Entry 7U8E (X-ray diffraction, 2.29 A resolution); this record covers chains H and L.

Chain H:
Name: Antibody Ab246 Fab heavy chain
From: Homo sapiens
Notes: antibody fragment or engineered binder
Amino-acid sequence (227 residues; row label = number of the first residue in the row; a row labelled like 82A-82C holds insertion residues (82A, then the next letters in order)):
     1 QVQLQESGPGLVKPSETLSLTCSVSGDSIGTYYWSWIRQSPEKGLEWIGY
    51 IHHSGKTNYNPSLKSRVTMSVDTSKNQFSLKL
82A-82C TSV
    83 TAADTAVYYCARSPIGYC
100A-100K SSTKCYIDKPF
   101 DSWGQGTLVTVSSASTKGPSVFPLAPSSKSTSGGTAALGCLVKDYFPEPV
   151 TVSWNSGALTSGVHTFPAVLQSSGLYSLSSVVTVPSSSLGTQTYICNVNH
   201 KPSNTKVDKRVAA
Unresolved in the structure: 128-132
Disulfides: Cys-22/Cys-92, Cys-100/Cys-100E, Cys-140/Cys-196

Chain L:
Name: Antibody Ab246 Fab light chain
From: Homo sapiens
Notes: antibody fragment or engineered binder
Amino-acid sequence (221 residues; each row starts with the number of its first residue; note: 1 number in that range is skipped by the numbering (no residue carries it; nothing is unmodelled there); a row labelled like 27A-27C holds insertion residues (27A, then the next letters in order)):
     1 QAVLTQPSS
    11 LSASPGASASLTCTLRG
27A-27C GIN
    28 VVNQRLYWYQQKPGSPPRFLLKYKSDS
54A-54D DNFL
    55 GSGVPSRFSGSKDASANAGILLISEVQSEDEADYYCMMWHSSAYVFGGGT
   105 KLTVLGQPKAAPSVTLFPPSSEELQANKATLVCLISDFYPGAVTVAWKAD
   155 SSPVKAGVETTTPSKQSNNKYAASSYLSLTPEQWKSHRSYSCQVTHEGST
   205 VEKTVAPTECS
Unresolved in the structure: 1, 212-215
Disulfides: Cys-23/Cys-90, Cys-137/Cys-196

Chain H / chain L interface:
Contacting residue pairs - 66 pairs, chain H then chain L:
  Gln-39(H) with Gln-38(L), hydrogen bond; Tyr-89(L), hydrogen bond
  Lys-43(H) with Tyr-89(L), hydrogen bond (backbone-side chain)
  Leu-45(H) with Tyr-89(L), hydrophobic; Phe-100(L)
  Trp-47(H) with Trp-93(L), hydrophobic; Ser-96(L); Ala-97(L), hydrophobic; Tyr-98(L); Phe-100(L)
  Tyr-59(H) with Ser-96(L)
  Asn-60(H) with Ala-97(L)
  Pro-61(H) with Ser-95(L); Ser-96(L); Ala-97(L)
  Tyr-91(H) with Gln-38(L), hydrogen bond; Ser-42(L); Pro-43(L), hydrophobic
  Ile-100G(H) with Tyr-34(L), hydrogen bond (backbone-side chain); Tyr-98(L)
  Asp-100H(H) with Tyr-34(L); Lys-49(L), salt bridge; Phe-54C(L)
  Lys-100I(H) with Phe-46(L); Phe-54C(L)
  Pro-100J(H) with Tyr-34(L); Tyr-36(L), hydrogen bond (backbone-side chain); Phe-46(L); Met-91(L), hydrophobic
  Phe-100K(H) with Tyr-36(L); Met-91(L), hydrophobic; Tyr-98(L), hydrophobic
  Trp-103(H) with Pro-43(L), hydrophobic; Pro-44(L), hydrogen bond (side chain-backbone)
  Gly-104(H) with Pro-43(L)
  Gln-105(H) with Gly-41(L)
  Phe-122(H) with Ser-124(L); Glu-126(L); Glu-127(L)
  Pro-123(H) with Ser-124(L); Glu-126(L)
  Leu-124(H) with Phe-121(L)
  Ala-125(H) with Phe-121(L)
  Ala-137(H) with Phe-121(L)
  Leu-138(H) with Phe-121(L), hydrophobic
  Leu-141(H) with Tyr-180(L), hydrophobic
  Lys-143(H) with Glu-127(L); Thr-134(L)
  His-164(H) with Gln-170(L); Ala-176(L)
  Phe-166(H) with Leu-138(L), hydrophobic; Ile-139(L); Ala-176(L), hydrophobic; Ala-177(L); Ser-178(L)
  Pro-167(H) with Thr-165(L); Ser-168(L)
  Ala-168(H) with Thr-165(L)
  Val-169(H) with Glu-163(L); Thr-165(L); Tyr-180(L), hydrophobic
  Leu-170(H) with Glu-163(L)
  Leu-178(H) with Tyr-180(L)
  Ser-179(H) with Leu-138(L); Tyr-180(L), hydrogen bond
  Val-181(H) with Leu-138(L), hydrophobic
Other interface residues (no listed pair), chain H (40 interface residues in all): Glu-46, Tyr-50, Tyr-100F, Gly-139, Gln-171, Ser-172, Ser-177
Other interface residues (no listed pair), chain L (43 interface residues in all): Arg-32, Gly-55, Ser-56, Asp-87, Gly-102, Thr-119, Pro-122, Val-136, Ser-140, Thr-164

In short:
Chain H and chain L form an interface of 40 and 43 residues respectively; the contacts include 8 hydrogen
bonds and 1 salt bridge. Among the polar pairs are Asp-100H(H)/Lys-49(L), Gln-39(H)/Gln-38(L) and
Gln-39(H)/Tyr-89(L).
Here chain H is Antibody Ab246 Fab heavy chain and chain L is Antibody Ab246 Fab light chain, both from Homo
sapiens. Entry 7U8E (Crystal structure of antibody Ab246 in complex with SARS-CoV-2 receptor binding domain)
was determined by X-ray diffraction (same publication as 8FAH, 8SGU and 8SMI).
